PDB entry 1YNN | X-ray diffraction, 3.30 A resolution | chains C and D of the 6 polymer chains in the assembly

# Chain C
Protein: DNA-directed RNA polymerase beta chain
Source organism: Thermus aquaticus
Notes: EC 2.7.7.6
Reference sequence: Q9KWU7 (RPOB_THEAQ); residues 1-1119 here = UniProt positions 1-1119
Amino-acid sequence (1119 residues; each row starts with the number of its first residue):
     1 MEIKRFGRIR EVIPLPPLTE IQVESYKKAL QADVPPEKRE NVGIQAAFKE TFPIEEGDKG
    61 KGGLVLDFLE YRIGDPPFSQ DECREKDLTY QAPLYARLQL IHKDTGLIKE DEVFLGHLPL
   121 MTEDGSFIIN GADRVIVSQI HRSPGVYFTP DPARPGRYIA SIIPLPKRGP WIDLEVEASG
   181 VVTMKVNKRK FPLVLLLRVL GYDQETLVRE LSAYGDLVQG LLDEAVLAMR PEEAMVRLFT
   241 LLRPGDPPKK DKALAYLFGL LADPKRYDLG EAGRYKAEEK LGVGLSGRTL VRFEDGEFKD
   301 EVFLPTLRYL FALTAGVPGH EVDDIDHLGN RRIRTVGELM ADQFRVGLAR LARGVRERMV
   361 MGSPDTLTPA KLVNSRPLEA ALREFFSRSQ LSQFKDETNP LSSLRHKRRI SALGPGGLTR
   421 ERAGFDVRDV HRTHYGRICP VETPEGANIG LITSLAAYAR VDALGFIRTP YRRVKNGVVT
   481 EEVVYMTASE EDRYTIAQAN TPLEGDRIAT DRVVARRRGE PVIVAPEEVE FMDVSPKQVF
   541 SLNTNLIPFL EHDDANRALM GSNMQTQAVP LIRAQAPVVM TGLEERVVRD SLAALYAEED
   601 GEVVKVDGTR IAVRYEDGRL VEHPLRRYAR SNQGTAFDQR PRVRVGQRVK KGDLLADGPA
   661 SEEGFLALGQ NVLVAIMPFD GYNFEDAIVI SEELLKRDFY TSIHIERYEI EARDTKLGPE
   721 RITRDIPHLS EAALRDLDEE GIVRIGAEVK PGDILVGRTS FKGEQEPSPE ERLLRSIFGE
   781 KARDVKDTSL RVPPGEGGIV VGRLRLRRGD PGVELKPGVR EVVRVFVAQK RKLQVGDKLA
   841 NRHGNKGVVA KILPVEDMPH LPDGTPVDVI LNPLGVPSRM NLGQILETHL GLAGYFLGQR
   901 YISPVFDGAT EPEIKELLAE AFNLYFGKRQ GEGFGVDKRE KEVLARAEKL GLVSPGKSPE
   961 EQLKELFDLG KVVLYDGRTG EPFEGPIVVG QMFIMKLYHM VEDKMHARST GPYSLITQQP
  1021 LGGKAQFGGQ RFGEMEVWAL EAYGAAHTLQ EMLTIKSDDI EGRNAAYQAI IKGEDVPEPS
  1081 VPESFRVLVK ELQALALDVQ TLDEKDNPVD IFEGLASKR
Disordered / not traced: 1115-1119
Residues lining bound ligands: rifampicin (RFP): Arg-134, Val-137, Ser-389, Gln-390, Leu-391, Ser-392, Gln-393, Phe-394, Lys-395, Asp-396, Arg-405, His-406, Arg-409, Ser-411, Leu-413, Pro-444, Asn-448, Ile-452, Gln-633

# Chain D
Protein: DNA-directed RNA polymerase beta' chain
Source organism: Thermus aquaticus
Notes: EC 2.7.7.6
Reference sequence: Q9KWU6 (RPOC_THEAQ); residues 1-1524 here = UniProt positions 1-1524
Amino-acid sequence (1524 residues; each row starts with the number of its first residue):
     1 MKKEVRKVRI ALASPEKIRS WSYGEVEKPE TINYRTLKPE RDGLFDERIF GPIKDYECAC
    61 GKYKRQRFEG KVCERCGVEV TRSIVRRYRM GHIELATPAA HIWFVKDVPS KIGTLLDLSA
   121 TELEQVLYFN KYIVLDPKGA VLDGVPVEKR QLLTDEEYRE LRYGKQETYP LPAGVDALVK
   181 DGEEVVKGQE LAPGVVSRMD GVALYRFPRR VRVDYLRKER AALRIPLSAW VEKEAYRPGE
   241 VLAELSEPYL FRAEESGVVE LKDLAEGHLI YLRQEEEVVA RYFLPAGMTP LVVEGEIVEV
   301 GQPLAEGKGL LRLPRHMTAK EVEAEEEGDS VHLTLFLEWT EPKDYKVAPH MNVIVPEGAK
   361 VQAGEKIVAA IDPEEEVIAE AEGVVHLHEP ASILVVKARV YPFEDDVEVT TGDRVAPGDV
   421 LADGGKVKSE IYGRVEVDLV RNVVRVVESY DIDARMGAEA IQELLKELDL EKLERELLEE
   481 MKHPSRARRA KARKRLEVVR AFLDSGNRPE WMILEAVPVL PPDLRPMVQV DGGRFATSDL
   541 NDLYRRLINR NNRLKKLLAQ GAPEIIIRNE KRMLQEAVDA VIDNGRRGSP VTNPGSERPL
   601 RSLTDILSGK QGRFRQNLLG KRVDYSGRSV IVVGPQLKLH QCGLPKRMAL ELFKPFLLKK
   661 MEEKAFAPNV KAARRMLERQ RDIKDEVWDA LEEVIHGKVV LLNRAPTLHR LGIQAFQPVL
   721 VEGQSIQLHP LVCEAFNADF DGDQMAVHVP LSSFAQAEAR IQMLSAHNLL SPASGEPLAK
   781 PSRDIILGLY YITQVRKEKK GAGMAFATPE EALAAYERGE VALNAPIVVA GRETSVGRLK
   841 FVFANPDEAL LAVAHGLLDL QDVVTVRYLG RRLETSPGRI LFARIVGEAV GDEKVAQELI
   901 QMDVPQEKNS LKDLVYQAFL RLGMEKTARL LDALKYYGFT LSTTSGITIG IDDAVIPEEK
   961 QRYLEEADRK LRQIEQAYEM GFLTDRERYD QVIQLWTETT EKVTQAVFKN FEENYPFNPL
  1021 YVMAQSGARG NPQQIRQLCG MRGLMQKPSG ETFEVPVRSS FREGLTVLEY FISSHGARKG
  1081 GADTALRTAD SGYLTRKLVD VAHEIVVREA DCGTTNYISV PLFQMDEVTR TLRLRKRSDI
  1141 ESGLYGRVLA REVEALGRRL EEGRYLSLED VHFLIKAAEA GEVREVPVRS PLTCQTRYGV
  1201 CQKCYGYDLS MARPVSIGEA VGVVAAESIG EPGTQLTMRT FHTGGVAVGT DITQGLPRVI
  1261 ELFEARRPKA KAVISEIDGV VRIEEGEDRL SVFVESEGFS KEYKLPKDAR LLVKDGDYVE
  1321 AGQPLTRGAI DPHQLLEAKG PEAVERYLVD EIQKVYRAQG VKLHDKHIEI VVRQMLKYVE
  1381 VTDPGDSRLL EGQVLEKWDV EALNERLIAE GKVPVAWKPL LMGVTKSALS TKSWLSAASF
  1441 QNTTHVLTEA AIAGKKDELI GLKENVILGR LIPAGTGSDF VRFTQVVDQR TLKAIEEARK
  1501 EAVEAKEKEA PRRPVRREQP GKGL
Disordered / not traced: 1-2, 1241-1524
Swiss-Prot annotation at these positions:
  - binding site (Zn(2+)): Cys-58, Cys-60, Cys-73, Cys-76, Cys-1112, Cys-1194, Cys-1201, Cys-1204
  - binding site (Mg(2+)): Asp-739, Asp-741, Asp-743
Ion coordination: Zn2+ site 1: Ala-59, Cys-76; Zn2+ site 2: Cys-1112, Cys-1194, Cys-1201, Cys-1204

# How chain C and chain D interact
Contacting residue pairs - 300 pairs, chain C then chain D:
  Phe-425(C) / Lys-1079(D)
  Arg-428(C) / Arg-1078(D)  hydrogen bond (backbone-side chain)
  Asp-429(C) / Pro-1048(D)
  Asp-429(C) / Lys-1079(D)
  Val-430(C) / Ser-1074(D)
  Val-430(C) / His-1075(D)  hydrogen bond (backbone-side chain)
  Val-430(C) / Arg-1078(D)
  Arg-432(C) / His-1075(D)
  Tyr-435(C) / Phe-1071(D)  hydrophobic
  Pro-440(C) / Phe-1071(D)  hydrophobic
  Pro-440(C) / Ser-1074(D)
  Pro-440(C) / Arg-1078(D)  hydrogen bond (backbone-side chain)
  Thr-443(C) / Arg-1078(D)
  Glu-445(C) / Ala-1085(D)
  Gly-446(C) / Ala-1085(D)
  Ala-447(C) / Ala-1085(D)
  Ile-449(C) / Arg-1078(D)
  Ile-449(C) / Ala-1085(D)  hydrophobic
  Gln-498(C) / Leu-1068(D)
  Asn-500(C) / Val-1067(D)
  Arg-516(C) / Leu-1068(D)
  Glu-520(C) / Phe-1053(D)
  Pro-521(C) / Val-1055(D)
  Pro-521(C) / Leu-1068(D)  hydrophobic
  Pro-536(C) / Val-1067(D)  hydrophobic
  Phe-540(C) / Tyr-1070(D)  hydrophobic
  Leu-550(C) / Tyr-1070(D)
  Glu-551(C) / Leu-1065(D)
  His-552(C) / Phe-1061(D)  hydrogen bond (side chain-backbone)
  His-552(C) / Arg-1062(D)  hydrogen bond (side chain-backbone)
  His-552(C) / Gly-1064(D)  hydrogen bond (side chain-backbone)
  Asp-553(C) / Phe-1061(D)
  Asp-553(C) / Tyr-1070(D)  hydrogen bond (backbone-side chain)
  Asp-554(C) / Arg-1042(D)  salt bridge
  Asp-554(C) / Phe-1061(D)
  Ala-555(C) / Tyr-1070(D)
  Asn-556(C) / Ala-1077(D)
  Ala-558(C) / Tyr-1070(D)
  Ile-676(C) / Thr-948(D)  hydrogen bond (backbone-side chain)
  Met-677(C) / Ile-947(D)
  Pro-678(C) / Asp-784(D)
  Pro-678(C) / Ser-942(D)
  Pro-678(C) / Thr-943(D)
  Pro-678(C) / Ile-947(D)
  Phe-679(C) / Thr-943(D)  hydrogen bond (backbone-side chain)
  Asp-680(C) / Pro-635(D)
  Asp-680(C) / Phe-939(D)
  Asp-680(C) / Thr-943(D)  hydrogen bond
  Gly-681(C) / Val-633(D)
  Gly-681(C) / Pro-635(D)
  Gly-681(C) / Phe-939(D)
  Tyr-682(C) / Val-633(D)
  Tyr-682(C) / Pro-635(D)  hydrophobic
  Tyr-682(C) / Gln-636(D)  hydrogen bond
  Phe-684(C) / Val-633(D)  hydrophobic
  Phe-684(C) / Pro-730(D)
  Phe-684(C) / Cys-733(D)  hydrophobic
  Phe-684(C) / Phe-740(D)
  Phe-684(C) / Ser-782(D)
  Phe-684(C) / Arg-783(D)
  Phe-684(C) / Phe-939(D)  hydrophobic
  Glu-685(C) / Phe-740(D)
  Glu-685(C) / Arg-783(D)  salt bridge
  Asp-686(C) / Asp-739(D)
  Asp-686(C) / Phe-740(D)
  Ala-687(C) / Phe-740(D)
  Thr-715(C) / Gly-533(D)
  Thr-715(C) / Arg-534(D)
  Leu-717(C) / Arg-35(D)
  Leu-717(C) / Gly-533(D)
  Glu-720(C) / Asp-531(D)
  Glu-720(C) / Gly-532(D)
  Lys-750(C) / Gln-680(D)
  Asp-753(C) / Gln-680(D)  hydrogen bond
  Lys-762(C) / Gly-532(D)
  Gly-763(C) / Arg-35(D)
  Gly-763(C) / Thr-36(D)
  Glu-764(C) / Leu-37(D)
  Gln-765(C) / Leu-37(D)
  Gln-834(C) / Gln-724(D)
  Val-835(C) / Ser-725(D)  hydrogen bond (backbone-side chain)
  Gly-836(C) / Val-630(D)
  Gly-836(C) / Ser-725(D)
  Lys-838(C) / Asp-741(D)
  Lys-846(C) / Asp-741(D)
  Gly-847(C) / Phe-740(D)
  Gly-847(C) / Asp-741(D)
  Val-848(C) / Val-632(D)  hydrophobic
  Val-848(C) / Phe-740(D)  hydrogen bond (backbone-backbone)
  Val-848(C) / Asp-741(D)
  Val-848(C) / Gly-742(D)
  Val-849(C) / Val-632(D)
  Ala-850(C) / Val-632(D)  hydrophobic
  Ala-850(C) / Val-633(D)  hydrophobic
  Asn-872(C) / Asp-784(D)  hydrogen bond
  Pro-873(C) / Ile-947(D)
  Pro-873(C) / Ile-949(D)
  Leu-874(C) / Asp-784(D)
  Leu-874(C) / Leu-787(D)  hydrophobic
  Leu-874(C) / Met-1023(D)  hydrophobic
  Leu-874(C) / Ala-1028(D)  hydrophobic
  Leu-874(C) / Arg-1029(D)
  Val-876(C) / Ile-949(D)  hydrophobic
  Pro-877(C) / Leu-1020(D)  hydrophobic
  Pro-877(C) / Gln-1034(D)
  Ser-878(C) / Arg-1029(D)  hydrogen bond
  Ser-878(C) / Gly-1030(D)
  Ser-878(C) / Gln-1034(D)
  Arg-879(C) / Arg-1029(D)
  Met-880(C) / Gln-1034(D)
  Met-880(C) / Gln-1037(D)
  Met-880(C) / Leu-1038(D)  hydrophobic
  Met-880(C) / Phe-1061(D)  hydrophobic
  Leu-882(C) / Leu-1038(D)  hydrophobic
  Leu-882(C) / Arg-1062(D)
  Ile-885(C) / Ile-949(D)
  Ile-885(C) / Ile-951(D)
  Leu-886(C) / Ile-951(D)  hydrophobic
  His-889(C) / Gly-950(D)
  His-889(C) / Ile-951(D)
  Phe-906(C) / Leu-1065(D)
  Phe-906(C) / Val-1067(D)
  Phe-906(C) / Tyr-1070(D)  hydrophobic
  Glu-911(C) / Ile-951(D)
  Glu-911(C) / Arg-1062(D)  salt bridge
  Lys-915(C) / Asp-952(D)  salt bridge
  Arg-946(C) / Asp-859(D)  salt bridge
  Lys-949(C) / Glu-798(D)
  Lys-949(C) / Asp-859(D)  salt bridge
  Leu-950(C) / Tyr-791(D)
  Gly-951(C) / Tyr-1015(D)
  Leu-969(C) / Asp-952(D)
  Lys-971(C) / Asp-953(D)  salt bridge
  Phe-983(C) / Thr-943(D)
  Phe-983(C) / Thr-944(D)
  Phe-983(C) / Gly-946(D)
  Glu-984(C) / Thr-944(D)
  Glu-984(C) / Ser-945(D)
  Glu-984(C) / Gly-946(D)
  Gly-985(C) / Gly-946(D)
  Pro-986(C) / Thr-948(D)
  Ile-987(C) / Gly-946(D)
  Ile-987(C) / Thr-948(D)
  Val-988(C) / Thr-948(D)
  Val-988(C) / Ile-949(D)
  Val-1001(C) / Val-630(D)  hydrophobic
  Val-1001(C) / Gln-724(D)
  Val-1001(C) / Ser-725(D)
  Glu-1002(C) / Gln-724(D)
  Met-1005(C) / Arg-628(D)
  Met-1005(C) / Ser-629(D)
  Met-1005(C) / Gln-724(D)
  His-1006(C) / Gly-627(D)
  His-1006(C) / Arg-628(D)  hydrogen bond (backbone-backbone)
  Ala-1007(C) / Ser-626(D)
  Ala-1007(C) / Met-648(D)
  Ala-1007(C) / Glu-651(D)
  Arg-1008(C) / Asp-624(D)  salt bridge
  Arg-1008(C) / Tyr-625(D)
  Arg-1008(C) / Ser-626(D)  hydrogen bond (backbone-backbone)
  Arg-1008(C) / Glu-651(D)
  Arg-1008(C) / Leu-652(D)
  Ser-1009(C) / Asp-624(D)
  Ser-1009(C) / Tyr-625(D)
  Ser-1009(C) / Glu-651(D)  hydrogen bond (backbone-side chain)
  Ser-1009(C) / Pro-655(D)
  Tyr-1013(C) / Asp-624(D)  hydrogen bond
  Leu-1015(C) / Val-528(D)  hydrophobic
  Gln-1019(C) / Lys-621(D)
  Gln-1019(C) / Arg-622(D)
  Pro-1020(C) / Arg-622(D)
  Pro-1020(C) / Val-623(D)
  Leu-1021(C) / Arg-622(D)
  Gly-1029(C) / Arg-622(D)  hydrogen bond (backbone-side chain)
  Gly-1029(C) / Val-623(D)
  Gly-1029(C) / Ser-626(D)
  Gln-1030(C) / Arg-622(D)
  Gln-1030(C) / Val-623(D)  hydrogen bond (backbone-backbone)
  Gln-1030(C) / Ser-626(D)  hydrogen bond (backbone-side chain)
  Gln-1030(C) / Gly-627(D)
  Gln-1030(C) / Arg-628(D)
  Gln-1030(C) / Ala-746(D)
  Arg-1031(C) / Lys-621(D)
  Phe-1032(C) / Leu-619(D)
  Phe-1032(C) / Gly-620(D)
  Phe-1032(C) / Lys-621(D)  hydrogen bond (backbone-backbone)
  Phe-1032(C) / Val-623(D)  hydrophobic
  Phe-1032(C) / His-748(D)
  Gly-1033(C) / Leu-619(D)
  Glu-1034(C) / Leu-618(D)
  Glu-1034(C) / Leu-619(D)  hydrogen bond (backbone-backbone)
  Glu-1034(C) / Arg-1096(D)  salt bridge
  Met-1035(C) / Pro-706(D)  hydrophobic
  Met-1035(C) / Thr-707(D)
  Met-1035(C) / Leu-708(D)  hydrophobic
  Glu-1036(C) / Asn-703(D)
  Glu-1036(C) / Thr-707(D)  hydrogen bond
  Trp-1038(C) / Arg-1096(D)
  Trp-1038(C) / Val-1099(D)
  Trp-1038(C) / Val-1223(D)
  Trp-1038(C) / Glu-1227(D)
  Ala-1039(C) / Arg-710(D)
  Ala-1039(C) / Glu-1227(D)
  Leu-1040(C) / Ile-713(D)  hydrophobic
  Glu-1041(C) / Ala-1220(D)
  Glu-1041(C) / Val-1223(D)
  Ala-1042(C) / Arg-710(D)  hydrogen bond (backbone-side chain)
  Ala-1042(C) / Val-1224(D)
  Ala-1042(C) / Glu-1227(D)
  Tyr-1043(C) / Arg-710(D)
  Tyr-1043(C) / Leu-711(D)
  Tyr-1043(C) / Ile-713(D)  hydrogen bond (side chain-backbone)
  Tyr-1043(C) / Gln-762(D)
  Tyr-1043(C) / Met-763(D)  hydrophobic
  Tyr-1043(C) / Asn-768(D)
  Gly-1044(C) / Glu-758(D)
  Gly-1044(C) / Gln-762(D)  hydrogen bond (backbone-side chain)
  Ala-1045(C) / Glu-758(D)
  Ala-1045(C) / Gln-762(D)
  Ala-1045(C) / Met-763(D)  hydrophobic
  Ala-1046(C) / Glu-758(D)  hydrogen bond (backbone-side chain)
  His-1047(C) / Phe-754(D)
  His-1047(C) / Glu-758(D)  salt bridge
  Thr-1048(C) / Ala-755(D)  hydrogen bond (side chain-backbone)
  Thr-1048(C) / Glu-758(D)  hydrogen bond
  Glu-1051(C) / Pro-750(D)
  Glu-1051(C) / Leu-751(D)  hydrogen bond (side chain-backbone)
  Glu-1051(C) / Ser-752(D)  hydrogen bond
  Glu-1051(C) / Ala-755(D)
  Met-1052(C) / Val-623(D)  hydrophobic
  Met-1052(C) / His-748(D)
  Leu-1053(C) / Asn-617(D)
  Leu-1053(C) / Lys-621(D)  hydrogen bond (backbone-side chain)
  Lys-1056(C) / Arg-622(D)
  Lys-1056(C) / Val-623(D)
  Lys-1056(C) / Asp-624(D)  hydrogen bond (backbone-backbone)
  Lys-1056(C) / Tyr-625(D)
  Lys-1056(C) / Val-749(D)  hydrogen bond (side chain-backbone)
  Lys-1056(C) / Leu-751(D)
  Ser-1057(C) / Lys-621(D)
  Ser-1057(C) / Arg-622(D)  hydrogen bond (side chain-backbone)
  Asp-1058(C) / Lys-621(D)  salt bridge
  Ile-1060(C) / Arg-87(D)
  Glu-1061(C) / Arg-82(D)  salt bridge
  Glu-1061(C) / Ile-84(D)
  Ile-1070(C) / Tyr-625(D)
  Ile-1070(C) / Phe-656(D)  hydrophobic
  Ile-1070(C) / Lys-659(D)
  Ile-1071(C) / Lys-659(D)
  Ile-1071(C) / Val-670(D)  hydrophobic
  Lys-1072(C) / Lys-659(D)
  Val-1076(C) / Leu-751(D)
  Val-1076(C) / Ser-752(D)
  Glu-1083(C) / Arg-87(D)  salt bridge
  Glu-1083(C) / Tyr-88(D)
  Ser-1084(C) / Arg-613(D)
  Ser-1084(C) / Asn-617(D)  hydrogen bond
  Arg-1086(C) / Tyr-88(D)
  Val-1087(C) / Leu-524(D)  hydrophobic
  Leu-1088(C) / Arg-613(D)
  Lys-1090(C) / Tyr-88(D)
  Lys-1090(C) / Met-90(D)
  Glu-1091(C) / Leu-520(D)
  Glu-1091(C) / Leu-524(D)
  Glu-1091(C) / Ile-606(D)
  Gln-1093(C) / Trp-21(D)
  Gln-1093(C) / Met-90(D)
  Gln-1093(C) / Pro-518(D)
  Ala-1094(C) / Pro-518(D)  hydrophobic
  Ala-1094(C) / Leu-520(D)  hydrophobic
  Ala-1094(C) / Leu-603(D)
  Leu-1095(C) / His-101(D)
  Leu-1095(C) / Trp-103(D)  hydrophobic
  Leu-1095(C) / Ile-582(D)  hydrophobic
  Leu-1095(C) / Leu-603(D)  hydrophobic
  Ala-1096(C) / Ala-13(D)
  Ala-1096(C) / Trp-21(D)
  Leu-1097(C) / Ile-10(D)  hydrophobic
  Leu-1097(C) / Ala-11(D)
  Leu-1097(C) / Ala-13(D)
  Leu-1097(C) / Trp-103(D)  hydrophobic
  Asp-1098(C) / Ala-11(D)  hydrogen bond (backbone-backbone)
  Asp-1098(C) / Leu-12(D)
  Asp-1098(C) / Lys-17(D)  salt bridge
  Asp-1098(C) / Trp-21(D)
  Val-1099(C) / Arg-9(D)
  Val-1099(C) / Ile-10(D)  hydrophobic
  Val-1099(C) / Ala-11(D)
  Gln-1100(C) / Arg-9(D)  hydrogen bond (backbone-backbone)
  Thr-1101(C) / Val-5(D)
  Leu-1102(C) / Arg-6(D)  hydrogen bond (backbone-backbone)
  Leu-1102(C) / Lys-7(D)  hydrogen bond (backbone-backbone)
  Leu-1102(C) / Arg-9(D)
  Asp-1103(C) / Lys-3(D)
  Asp-1103(C) / Glu-4(D)
  Glu-1104(C) / Arg-6(D)  salt bridge
  Val-1109(C) / Lys-3(D)
  Val-1109(C) / Glu-4(D)
  Phe-1112(C) / Tyr-88(D)  hydrophobic
  Gly-1114(C) / Val-85(D)
Also at the interface, not in a pair above, chain C (166 interface residues in all): His-431, His-434, Cys-439, Val-441, Gly-450, Val-539, Pro-751, Lys-1004, Thr-1010, Gln-1026, Val-1037, Ile-1055, Tyr-1067, Gly-1073, Asp-1075, Phe-1085, Leu-1092, Ile-1111
Also at the interface, not in a pair above, chain D (174 interface residues in all): Val-8, Phe-104, Leu-514, Tyr-544, Val-581, Leu-607, Phe-614, Gln-616, Ile-631, Pro-645, Lys-654, Leu-658, Arg-674, Arg-681, Leu-701, His-709, Gln-714, Gln-744, Ser-753, Arg-796, Thr-940, Ala-954, Phe-1017, Glu-1063, Thr-1066, Ile-1072, Ser-1073, Gly-1081, Ala-1082, Asp-1083, Leu-1086, Ser-1091, Thr-1095

# Overview
166 residues of chain C and 174 residues of chain D are in contact; the contacts include 43 hydrogen bonds and
15 salt bridges. Among the polar pairs are Asp-554(C)/Arg-1042(D), Glu-685(C)/Arg-783(D) and
Glu-911(C)/Arg-1062(D). Bound to chain C: rifampicin.
Chain C is DNA-directed RNA polymerase beta chain and chain D is DNA-directed RNA polymerase beta' chain, both
from Thermus aquaticus; the structure, Taq RNA polymerase-rifampicin complex, was determined by X-ray
diffraction, deposited together with 1YNJ.
